3TDD - chains C and D of the 28 polymer chains in the assembly; structure by X-ray diffraction, 2.70 A resolution.

[Chain C]
Name: Proteasome component PRE6
Organism: Saccharomyces cerevisiae
Notes: EC 3.4.25.1
Reference sequence: P40303 (PSA7_YEAST); the construct lacks a stretch of the UniProt sequence and is renumbered around it, so the offset changes along the chain: 7-62 = UniProt 3-58; 63-143 = UniProt 60-140; 145-180 = UniProt 144-179; 182-203 = UniProt 184-205; 1 more segments
Amino-acid sequence (241 residues; each row starts with the number of its first residue; note: 3 numbers in that range are skipped by the numbering (no residue carries them; nothing is unmodelled there); a row labelled like 18A-18D holds insertion residues (18A, then the next letters in order)):
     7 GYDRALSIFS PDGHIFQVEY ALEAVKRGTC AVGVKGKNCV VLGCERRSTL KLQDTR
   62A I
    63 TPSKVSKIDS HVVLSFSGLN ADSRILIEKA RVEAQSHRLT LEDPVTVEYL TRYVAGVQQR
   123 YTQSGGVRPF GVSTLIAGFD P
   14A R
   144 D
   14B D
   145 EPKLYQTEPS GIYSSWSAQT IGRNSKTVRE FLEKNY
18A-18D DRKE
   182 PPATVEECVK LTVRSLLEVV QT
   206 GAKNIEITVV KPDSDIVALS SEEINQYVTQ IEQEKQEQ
Swiss-Prot annotation at these positions:
  - modified residue: Thr63 (Phosphothreonine)

[Chain D]
Name: Proteasome component PUP2
Organism: Saccharomyces cerevisiae
Notes: EC 3.4.25.1
Reference sequence: P32379 (PSA5_YEAST); the construct lacks a stretch of the UniProt sequence and is renumbered around it, so the offset changes along the chain: 9-123 = UniProt 9-123; 125-144 = UniProt 131-150; 145-180 = UniProt 152-187; 184-202 = UniProt 191-209; 3 more segments
Amino-acid sequence (242 residues; numbered 9 to 244 plus 13 insertion-coded residues; 7 numbers in that range are skipped by the numbering (no residue carries them; nothing is unmodelled there); the number before each row is that of its first residue; a row labelled like 12A-12G holds insertion residues (12A, then the next letters in order)):
     9 DRGVSTFSPE GRLFQVEYSL EAIKLGSTAI GIATKEGVVL GVEKRATSPL LESDSIEKIV
    69 EIDRHIGCAM SGLTADARSM IEHARTAAVT HNLYYDEDIN VESLTQSVCD LALRF
12A-12G GEGASGE
   125 ERLMSRPFGV ALLIAGHDAD
   14A D
   145 GYQLFHAEPS GTFYRYNAKA IGSGSEGAQA ELLNEW
18C-18E HSS
   184 LTLKEAELLV LKILKQVME
   205 EKLDE
20A-20B NN
   210 AQLSCITKQD GFKIYDNEKT AELI
   235 KELKEKEAAE

[How chain C and chain D interact]
Pairs across the interface - 63 pairs, chain C then chain D:
  Asp9(C) - Glu12B(D)
  Arg10(C) - Asp9(D)
  Arg10(C) - Glu12B(D)
  Ala11(C) - Val12(D)  hydrophobic
  Ala11(C) - Glu12B(D)  hydrogen bond (backbone-side chain)
  Ala11(C) - Ser129(D)
  Ser13(C) - Ser129(D)
  Ser13(C) - Arg130(D)
  Ile14(C) - Val12(D)  hydrophobic
  Ile14(C) - Gln23(D)
  Phe15(C) - Gln23(D)
  Phe15(C) - Tyr26(D)
  Phe15(C) - Ala30(D)  hydrophobic
  Phe15(C) - Leu81(D)  hydrophobic
  Phe15(C) - Arg130(D)
  Phe15(C) - Pro131(D)
  Phe15(C) - Gly133(D)
  Ser16(C) - Tyr26(D)
  Pro17(C) - Tyr26(D)  hydrophobic
  Pro17(C) - Glu29(D)
  Asp18(C) - Glu29(D)
  Arg18B(C) - Pro57(D)  hydrogen bond (side chain-backbone)
  Arg18B(C) - Leu58(D)  hydrogen bond (side chain-backbone)
  Arg18B(C) - Leu59(D)  hydrogen bond (side chain-backbone)
  Arg18B(C) - Glu60(D)
  Gly19(C) - Tyr26(D)
  Gly19(C) - Glu29(D)
  Gly19(C) - Ala30(D)
  Ile21(C) - Leu81(D)  hydrophobic
  Ile21(C) - Arg130(D)
  Lys41(C) - Glu60(D)  salt bridge
  Gln121(C) - Ala83(D)
  Gln121(C) - Asp84(D)
  Gln121(C) - Arg130(D)
  Thr124(C) - Arg130(D)  hydrogen bond (backbone-side chain)
  Gln125(C) - Met128(D)
  Gln125(C) - Ser129(D)  hydrogen bond (backbone-backbone)
  Gln125(C) - Arg130(D)
  Gln125(C) - Pro131(D)
  Gln125(C) - Phe132(D)
  Ser126(C) - Ser129(D)  hydrogen bond (backbone-side chain)
  Gly127(C) - Ser129(D)
  Ser154(C) - Ala83(D)
  Gly155(C) - Ala83(D)
  Ile156(C) - Thr82(D)
  Ile156(C) - Ala83(D)  hydrophobic
  Ser158(C) - Leu59(D)
  Ser158(C) - Ser63(D)
  Ser159(C) - Leu59(D)
  Ser159(C) - Glu60(D)  hydrogen bond (backbone-backbone)
  Ser159(C) - Ser63(D)  hydrogen bond (backbone-side chain)
  Trp160(C) - Thr55(D)
  Trp160(C) - Ser56(D)
  Trp160(C) - Leu58(D)
  Trp160(C) - Leu59(D)
  Trp160(C) - Glu60(D)
  Ser161(C) - Leu58(D)  hydrogen bond (backbone-backbone)
  Ser161(C) - Glu60(D)
  Ala162(C) - Leu58(D)
  Leu176(C) - Leu58(D)  hydrophobic
  Glu177(C) - Ser56(D)  hydrogen bond
  Glu177(C) - Pro57(D)
  Glu177(C) - Leu58(D)
Interface residues without a listed pair, chain C (31 interface residues in all): His20, Arg173, Tyr180
Interface residues without a listed pair, chain D (26 interface residues in all): Ser27, Leu33

[Summary]
Chain C and chain D form an interface of 31 and 26 residues respectively, with 11 hydrogen bonds and 1 salt
bridge. Polar pairs include Lys41(C)-Glu60(D), Ala11(C)-Glu12B(D) and Arg18B(C)-Pro57(D).
Here chain C is Proteasome component PRE6 and chain D is Proteasome component PUP2, both from Saccharomyces
cerevisiae. Entry 3TDD (Crystal structure of yeast CP in complex with Belactosin C) was determined by X-ray
diffraction.
